Entry 6Z9X (X-ray diffraction, 2.68 A resolution); this record covers chains A and B of the 3 polymer chains in the assembly.

# Chain A
Protein: MHC class I antigen
Source organism: Homo sapiens
UniProtKB: A0A5B8RNS7 (A0A5B8RNS7_HUMAN); residues 1-276 here correspond to UniProt positions 25-300 (UniProt number = residue number + 24)
Sequence (276 residues; each row starts with the number of its first residue):
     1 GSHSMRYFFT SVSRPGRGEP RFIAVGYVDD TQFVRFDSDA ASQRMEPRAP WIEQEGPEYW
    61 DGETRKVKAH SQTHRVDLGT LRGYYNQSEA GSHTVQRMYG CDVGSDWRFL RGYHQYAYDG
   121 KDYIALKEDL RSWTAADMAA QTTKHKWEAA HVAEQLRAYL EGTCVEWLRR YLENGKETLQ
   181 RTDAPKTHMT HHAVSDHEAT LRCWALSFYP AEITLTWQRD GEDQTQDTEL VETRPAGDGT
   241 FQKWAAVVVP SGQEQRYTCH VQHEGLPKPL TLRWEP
Disulfide bonds: C101-C164, C203-C259

# Chain B
Protein: Beta-2-microglobulin
Source organism: Homo sapiens
UniProtKB: P61769 (B2MG_HUMAN); residues 1-99 here correspond to UniProt positions 21-119 (UniProt number = residue number + 20)
Sequence (100 residues; numbered 0 to 99; the number before each row is that of its first residue; numbering starts at 0):
     0 MIQRTPKIQV YSRHPAENGK SNFLNCYVSG FHPSDIEVDL LKNGERIEKV EHSDLSFSKD
    60 WSFYLLYYTE FTPTEKDEYA CRVNHVTLSQ PKIVKWDRDM
Disulfide bonds: C25-C80
Sequence notes: initiating methionine (0)
UniProt features mapped onto this chain:
  - modified residue: Q2 (Pyrrolidone carboxylic acid)
  - glycosylation: I1 (N-linked (Glc) (glycation) isoleucine), K19 (N-linked (Glc) (glycation) lysine), K41 (N-linked (Glc) (glycation) lysine), K48 (N-linked (Glc) (glycation) lysine), K58 (N-linked (Glc) (glycation) lysine), K91 (N-linked (Glc) (glycation) lysine), K94 (N-linked (Glc) (glycation) lysine)

# How chain A and chain B interact
Contacting residue pairs (52):
  F8(A) with S55(B); F56(B)
  F9(A) with F56(B)
  T10(A) with L54(B); F56(B); F62(B)
  V12(A) with S33(B)
  I23(A) with L54(B)
  V25(A) with D53(B); L54(B)
  Y27(A) with Y63(B), hydrogen bond
  Q32(A) with D53(B), hydrogen bond
  R35(A) with D53(B), salt bridge
  R48(A) with D53(B), salt bridge
  T94(A) with F62(B)
  Q96(A) with H31(B), hydrogen bond; F56(B); W60(B), hydrogen bond (side chain-backbone); F62(B)
  R97(A) with F56(B)
  Q115(A) with W60(B)
  Y116(A) with W60(B)
  A117(A) with W60(B), hydrophobic
  D119(A) with M0(B); I1(B), hydrogen bond (backbone-backbone); H31(B)
  G120(A) with I1(B); H31(B), hydrogen bond (backbone-side chain)
  K121(A) with M0(B)
  D122(A) with W60(B), hydrogen bond
  T190(A) with D98(B), hydrogen bond
  H192(A) with D98(B), salt bridge
  R202(A) with D98(B), salt bridge
  W204(A) with D98(B), hydrogen bond
  V231(A) with Q8(B)
  E232(A) with Q8(B), hydrogen bond (backbone-side chain); Y26(B); S28(B), hydrogen bond
  T233(A) with Y26(B)
  R234(A) with Q8(B), hydrogen bond; Y10(B); Y26(B); M99(B), hydrogen bond (side chain-backbone)
  P235(A) with Y10(B), hydrogen bond (backbone-side chain); Y26(B); L65(B), hydrophobic
  A236(A) with R12(B), hydrogen bond (backbone-side chain); N24(B), hydrogen bond (backbone-side chain)
  Q242(A) with Y10(B); S11(B); R12(B), hydrogen bond (side chain-backbone)
  W244(A) with M99(B), hydrogen bond (side chain-backbone)
Interface residues without a listed pair, chain A (36 interface residues in all): M98, L206, G237, D238
Interface residues without a listed pair, chain B (29 interface residues in all): K6, H13, P14, P32, H51, S52, D59, Y67

# In short
The interface between chain A and chain B involves 36 residues on one side and 29 on the other; the contacts
include 18 hydrogen bonds and 4 salt bridges. Polar contacts include R35(A)-D53(B), R48(A)-D53(B) and
H192(A)-D98(B).
Here chain A is MHC class I antigen and chain B is Beta-2-microglobulin, both from Homo sapiens. Entry 6Z9X
(Human Class I Major Histocompatibility Complex, A02 allele, presenting LLS (t-butyl)Y FGTPT) was determined
by X-ray diffraction (same publication as 6Z9V and 6Z9W).
